PDB entry 7LFB | X-ray diffraction, 1.91 A resolution | chains H and X of the 3 polymer chains in the assembly

# Chain H
Molecule: Fab 7D6 heavy chain
From: Homo sapiens
Notes: antibody fragment or engineered binder
Chain sequence (225 residues; each row starts with the number of its first residue):
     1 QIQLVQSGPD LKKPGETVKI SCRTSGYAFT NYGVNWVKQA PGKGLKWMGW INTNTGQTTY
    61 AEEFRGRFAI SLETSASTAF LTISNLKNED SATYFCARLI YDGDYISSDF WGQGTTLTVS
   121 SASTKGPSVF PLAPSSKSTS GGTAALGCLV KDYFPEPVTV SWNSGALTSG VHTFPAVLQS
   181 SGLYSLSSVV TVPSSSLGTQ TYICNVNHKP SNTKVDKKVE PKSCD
Unresolved in the structure: 225
Disulfide bonds: Cys22-Cys96, Cys148-Cys204

# Chain X
Molecule: Apolipoprotein L1
From: Homo sapiens
UniProtKB: O14791 (APOL1_HUMAN); residue numbers follow UniProt; this construct covers 61-172
Chain sequence (130 residues; row label = number of the first residue in the row):
    43 MDYKDDDDKG ENLYFQGSDP ESSIFIEDAI KYFKEKVSTQ NLLLLLTDNE AWNGFVAAAE
   103 LPRNEADELR KALDNLARQM IMKDKNWHDK GQQYRNWFLK EFPRLKSELE DNIRRLRALA
   163 DGVQKVHKGT
Unresolved in the structure: 43-90, 171-172
Sequence notes: initiating methionine (43); expression tag (44-60)

# Chain H / chain X interface
Contacting residue pairs (27):
  Thr30(H) - Gln166(X)  hydrogen bond (backbone-side chain)
  Asn31(H) - Gln166(X)
  Asn31(H) - Val168(X)
  Tyr32(H) - Gln166(X)
  Tyr32(H) - Val168(X)  hydrophobic
  Gly33(H) - Gln166(X)  hydrogen bond (backbone-side chain)
  Trp50(H) - Asp163(X)
  Trp50(H) - Gly164(X)
  Asn52(H) - Gly164(X)  hydrogen bond (side chain-backbone)
  Asn52(H) - Gln166(X)  hydrogen bond
  Thr53(H) - Gln166(X)  hydrogen bond
  Asn54(H) - Gln166(X)
  Gln57(H) - Asp163(X)  hydrogen bond (side chain-backbone)
  Ile100(H) - Val168(X)  hydrophobic
  Tyr101(H) - Arg157(X)
  Tyr101(H) - Ala160(X)
  Tyr101(H) - Val165(X)  hydrophobic
  Tyr101(H) - Gln166(X)
  Tyr101(H) - Lys167(X)
  Tyr101(H) - Val168(X)  hydrogen bond (backbone-backbone)
  Asp102(H) - Val168(X)
  Gly103(H) - Arg157(X)  hydrogen bond (backbone-side chain)
  Gly103(H) - Lys167(X)
  Asp104(H) - Arg156(X)  salt bridge
  Asp104(H) - Arg157(X)  salt bridge
  Tyr105(H) - Arg156(X)
  Ile106(H) - Ala160(X)  hydrophobic
Also at the interface, not in a pair above, chain H (18 interface residues in all): Ile51, Leu99
Also at the interface, not in a pair above, chain X (11 interface residues in all): Asp153, Lys170

# In short
Chain H and chain X form an interface of 18 and 11 residues respectively, with 8 hydrogen bonds and 2 salt
bridges. Among the polar pairs are Asp104(H)-Arg156(X), Asp104(H)-Arg157(X) and Thr30(H)-Gln166(X).
Chain H is Fab 7D6 heavy chain and chain X is Apolipoprotein L1, both from Homo sapiens; the structure, Fab
7D6 bound to ApoL1 NTD, was determined by X-ray diffraction together with 7LF7, 7LF8, 7LFA and 7LFD from the
same study.
